8GKG - chains A and B of the 5 polymer chains in the assembly; structure by electron microscopy, 4.38 A resolution (low resolution: residue-level contacts below are approximate; hydrogen-bond / salt-bridge calls are withheld).

Chain A (and B):
Protein: Transient receptor potential cation channel subfamily V member 3
Source organism: Homo sapiens
Notes: chain B of this document is another copy of the same molecule, construct and numbering; everything in this record applies to it too
UniProtKB: Q8NET8 (TRPV3_HUMAN); residues 1-790 here = UniProt positions 1-790
Amino-acid sequence (790 residues; row label = number of the first residue in the row):
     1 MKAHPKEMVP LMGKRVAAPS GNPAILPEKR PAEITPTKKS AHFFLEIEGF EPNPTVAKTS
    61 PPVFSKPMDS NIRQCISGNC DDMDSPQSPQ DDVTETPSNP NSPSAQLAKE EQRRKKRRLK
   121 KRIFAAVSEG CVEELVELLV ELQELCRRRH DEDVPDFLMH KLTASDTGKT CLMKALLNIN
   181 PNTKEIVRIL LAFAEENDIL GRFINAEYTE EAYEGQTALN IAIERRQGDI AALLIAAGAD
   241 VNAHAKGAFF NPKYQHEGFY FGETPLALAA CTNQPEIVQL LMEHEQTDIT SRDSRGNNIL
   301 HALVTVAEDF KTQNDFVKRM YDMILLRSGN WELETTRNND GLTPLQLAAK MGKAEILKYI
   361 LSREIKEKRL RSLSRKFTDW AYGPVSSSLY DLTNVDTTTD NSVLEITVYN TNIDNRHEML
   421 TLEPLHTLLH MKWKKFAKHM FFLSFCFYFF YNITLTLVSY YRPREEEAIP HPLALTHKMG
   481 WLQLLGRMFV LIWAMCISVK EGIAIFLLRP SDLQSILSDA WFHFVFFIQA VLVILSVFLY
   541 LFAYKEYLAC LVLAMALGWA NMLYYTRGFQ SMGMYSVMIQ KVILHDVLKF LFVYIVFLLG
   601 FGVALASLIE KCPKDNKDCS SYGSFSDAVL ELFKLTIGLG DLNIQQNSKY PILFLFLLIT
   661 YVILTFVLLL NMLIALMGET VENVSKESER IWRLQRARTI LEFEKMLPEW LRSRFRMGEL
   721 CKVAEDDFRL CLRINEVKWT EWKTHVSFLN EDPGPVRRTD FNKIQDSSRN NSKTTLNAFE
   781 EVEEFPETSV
Unresolved in the structure: 1-118, 467-485, 536-548, 569-583, 610-626, 723-790

How chain A and chain B interact:
Residue-residue contacts (8; chain A residue first):
  Leu177(A) with Ala381(B)
  Glu224(A) with Gly383(B); Pro384(B)
  His256(A) with Leu720(B)
  Phe259(A) with Val385(B)
  Ala604(A) with Ala554(B)
  Leu653(A) with Leu551(B)
  Ile674(A) with Val684(B)
Interface residues without a listed pair, chain A (14 interface residues in all): Glu257, Val596, Gly600, Val603, Val667, Leu670, Met677
Interface residues without a listed pair, chain B (18 interface residues in all): Tyr382, Leu457, Tyr460, Gly558, Asn561, Tyr565, Leu584, Val587, Val681, Lys722

Overview:
14 residues of chain A face 18 of chain B across their interface.
Both chains are Transient receptor potential cation channel subfamily V member 3 (Homo sapiens). Entry 8GKG
(Human TRPV3 pentamer structure) was determined by electron microscopy, deposited together with 8GKA.
